PDB entry 5WM8 | X-ray diffraction, 1.92 A resolution | chains T and A of the 3 polymer chains in the assembly

# Chain T
Molecule: 17-nt DNA strand
Sequence (17 nucleotides; numbered 1 to 17; the number before each row is that of its first residue):
     1 CATCGCTACC ACACCCC
Covalent attachments: 1,2,3-trihydroxy-1,2,3,4-tetrahydrobenzo[a]pyrene (BAP) linked to DG5

# Chain A
Protein: DNA repair protein REV1
Organism: Saccharomyces cerevisiae (strain ATCC 204508 / S288c)
Notes: EC 2.7.7.-
UniProtKB: P12689 (REV1_YEAST); residues 305-738 here = UniProt positions 305-738
Sequence (434 residues; each row starts with the number of its first residue):
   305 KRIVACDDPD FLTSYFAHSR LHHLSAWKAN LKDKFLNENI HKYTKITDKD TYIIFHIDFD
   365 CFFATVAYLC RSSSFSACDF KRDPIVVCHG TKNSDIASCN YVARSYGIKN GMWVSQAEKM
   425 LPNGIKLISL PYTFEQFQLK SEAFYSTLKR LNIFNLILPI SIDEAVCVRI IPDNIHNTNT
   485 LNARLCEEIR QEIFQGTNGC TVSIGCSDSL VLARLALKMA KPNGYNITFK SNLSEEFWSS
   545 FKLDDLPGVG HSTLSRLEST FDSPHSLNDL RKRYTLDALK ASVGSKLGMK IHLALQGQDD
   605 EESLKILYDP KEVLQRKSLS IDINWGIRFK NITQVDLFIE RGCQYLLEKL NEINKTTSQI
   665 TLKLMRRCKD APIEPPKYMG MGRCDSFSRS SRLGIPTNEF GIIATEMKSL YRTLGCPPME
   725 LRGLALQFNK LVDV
Not modelled in the structure: 305-306
Swiss-Prot annotation at these positions:
  - region (Interaction with target DNA): Tyr319 to Ser329, Thr395 to Asn397, Gly554 to Thr557, Arg620 to Asn628
  - binding site (dCTP): Arg324, Asp362 to Phe366, Ser402 to Arg408, Asn414, Asp467
  - binding site (Mg(2+)): Asp362, Phe363, Asp467, Glu468
  - site (Interaction with target DNA): Lys681, Ser692, Ser694
  - mutagenesis: Asp467 to Glu468 (Loss of dCTP transferase activity)
Bound ions: Mg2+ site 1: Asp362, Phe363, Asp467 (together with 2'-deoxycytidine-5'-triphosphate); Mg2+ site 2: Asp362 (together with 2'-deoxycytidine-5'-triphosphate); Mg2+ site 3: Asp467, Glu468 (together with 2'-deoxycytidine-5'-triphosphate); Mg2+ site 4: Asp548, Leu550, Val553 (shared with 1 residue of chain P)
Residues lining bound ligands:
  - BAP (1,2,3-trihydroxy-1,2,3,4-tetrahydrobenzo[a]pyrene): Asp399, Gly415, Trp417, His555, Lys681, Met685
  - 2'-deoxycytidine-5'-triphosphate (DCP): Arg324, Leu328, Asp362, Phe363, Asp364, Cys365, Phe366, Phe367, Ala401, Ser402, Tyr405, Arg408, Asn414, Gly415, Asp467, Lys525
Reported in the primary citation:
  - Mg2+ coordination: Asp362, Phe363, Asp467, Glu468
  - binding site for 2'-deoxycytidine-5'-triphosphate: Arg324
  - binding site for the 17-nt DNA strand (chain T): Lys681, Met685, Gly686
  - binding site for BAP: Asp399, Trp417

# Interface between chain T and chain A
Residue-residue contacts (59):
  DA2(T) - Ile307(A)  base contact
  DA2(T) - Thr395(A)  hydrogen bond to the phosphate
  DA2(T) - Tyr682(A)  stacking on the base
  DT3(T) - Ile307(A)  base contact
  DT3(T) - His393(A)  base contact
  DT3(T) - Gly394(A)  phosphate contact
  DT3(T) - Thr395(A)  hydrogen bond to the phosphate
  DT3(T) - Lys396(A)  hydrogen bond to the phosphate
  DT3(T) - Asn397(A)  hydrogen bond to the phosphate
  DT3(T) - Ser398(A)  phosphate contact
  DT3(T) - Trp629(A)  sugar contact
  DT3(T) - Lys681(A)  phosphate contact
  DT3(T) - Tyr682(A)  sugar contact
  DC4(T) - Tyr319(A)  base contact
  DC4(T) - His322(A)  hydrogen bond to the base
  DC4(T) - Ser323(A)  phosphate contact
  DC4(T) - His393(A)  phosphate contact
  DC4(T) - Ser398(A)  hydrogen bond to the phosphate
  DC4(T) - Asp399(A)  hydrogen bond to the phosphate
  DC4(T) - Trp629(A)  base contact
  DC4(T) - Lys681(A)  salt bridge to the phosphate
  DG5(T) - Tyr319(A)  hydrogen bond to the phosphate
  DG5(T) - Ser323(A)  hydrogen bond to the phosphate
  DG5(T) - Arg324(A)  salt bridge to the phosphate
  DG5(T) - Leu325(A)  hydrogen bond to the phosphate
  DG5(T) - Asn628(A)  base contact
  DG5(T) - Gly684(A)  base contact
  DG5(T) - Met685(A)  hydrogen bond to the base
  DG5(T) - Gly686(A)  hydrogen bond to the base
  DC6(T) - Tyr319(A)  hydrogen bond to the phosphate
  DC6(T) - Ser323(A)  sugar contact
  DC6(T) - Leu325(A)  sugar contact
  DC6(T) - His326(A)  hydrogen bond to the sugar
  DC6(T) - Ser329(A)  hydrogen bond to the base
  DC6(T) - Asp626(A)  phosphate contact
  DC6(T) - Ile627(A)  phosphate contact
  DC6(T) - Asn628(A)  hydrogen bond to the phosphate
  DC6(T) - Trp629(A)  phosphate contact
  DT7(T) - Phe320(A)  phosphate contact
  DT7(T) - His326(A)  salt bridge to the phosphate
  DT7(T) - Ser329(A)  hydrogen bond to the sugar
  DT7(T) - Ser624(A)  sugar contact
  DT7(T) - Ile625(A)  phosphate contact
  DT7(T) - Asp626(A)  hydrogen bond to the phosphate
  DA8(T) - Lys336(A)  phosphate contact
  DA8(T) - Arg620(A)  salt bridge to the phosphate
  DA8(T) - Ser622(A)  phosphate contact
  DA8(T) - Leu623(A)  phosphate contact
  DA8(T) - Ser624(A)  hydrogen bond to the phosphate
  DC9(T) - Lys336(A)  salt bridge to the phosphate
  DC9(T) - Gln619(A)  phosphate contact
  DC9(T) - Arg620(A)  phosphate contact
  DC9(T) - Lys621(A)  salt bridge to the phosphate
  DC9(T) - Ser622(A)  hydrogen bond to the phosphate
  DC10(T) - Glu606(A)  sugar contact
  DA11(T) - Lys590(A)  phosphate contact
  DC12(T) - Gly588(A)  phosphate contact
  DC12(T) - Ser589(A)  hydrogen bond to the phosphate
  DC12(T) - Lys590(A)  hydrogen bond to the phosphate
Also at the interface, not in a pair above, chain A (40 interface residues in all): Ser318, Val617, Pro679

# In short
11 residues of chain T and 40 residues of chain A are in contact; the contacts include 22 hydrogen bonds, 6
salt bridges and 1 aromatic stacking contact. Polar contacts include DC4(T)-His322(A), DG5(T)-Met685(A) and
DG5(T)-Gly686(A). The paper reports a binding site for the 17-nt DNA strand (chain T) at Lys681(A), Met685(A)
and Gly686(A); a binding site for BAP at Asp399(A) and Trp417(A).
Here chain T is a 17-nt DNA strand and chain A is DNA repair protein REV1 (Saccharomyces cerevisiae (strain
ATCC 204508 / S288c)). Entry 5WM8 (Structure of the 10R (+)-cis-BP-dG modified Rev1 ternary complex) was
determined by X-ray diffraction together with 5WM1 and 5WMB from the same study.
